Entry 8YND (X-ray diffraction, 2.19 A resolution); this record covers chains A and B.

# Chain A (and B)
Protein: ATP-grasp peptide ligase
Source organism: Streptomyces albogriseolus 1-36
Notes: chain B of this document is another copy of the same molecule, construct and numbering; everything in this record applies to it too
Amino-acid sequence (448 residues; numbered 1 to 448; the number before each row is that of its first residue):
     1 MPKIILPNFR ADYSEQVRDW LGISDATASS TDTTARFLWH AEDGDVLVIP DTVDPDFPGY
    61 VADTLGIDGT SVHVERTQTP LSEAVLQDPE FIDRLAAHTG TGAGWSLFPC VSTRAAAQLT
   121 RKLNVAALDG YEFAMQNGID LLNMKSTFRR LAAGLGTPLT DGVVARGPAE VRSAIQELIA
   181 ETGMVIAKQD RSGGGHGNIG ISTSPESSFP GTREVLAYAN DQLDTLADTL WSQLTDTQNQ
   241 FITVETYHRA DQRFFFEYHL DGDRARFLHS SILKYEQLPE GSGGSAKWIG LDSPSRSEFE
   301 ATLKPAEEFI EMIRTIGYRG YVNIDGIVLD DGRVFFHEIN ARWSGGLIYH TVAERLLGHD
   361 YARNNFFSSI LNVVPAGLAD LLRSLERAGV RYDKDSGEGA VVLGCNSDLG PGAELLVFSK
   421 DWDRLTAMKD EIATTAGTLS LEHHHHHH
Not modelled in the structure: 10-29, 278-283, 441-448 (chain B: 1, 9-26, 277-284, 441-448)

# How chain A and chain B interact
Pairs across the interface (42; chain A residue first):
  Arg114(A) - Val163(B)
  Arg114(A) - Glu170(B)  salt bridge
  Glu132(A) - Ala153(B)
  Phe133(A) - Arg150(B)
  Phe133(A) - Ala153(B)
  Gln136(A) - Arg149(B)  hydrogen bond
  Gln136(A) - Arg150(B)  hydrogen bond (backbone-side chain)
  Gln136(A) - Ala153(B)
  Gln136(A) - Gly162(B)  hydrogen bond (side chain-backbone)
  Gln136(A) - Val164(B)
  Asn137(A) - Arg150(B)  hydrogen bond (backbone-side chain)
  Asn137(A) - Arg166(B)
  Gly138(A) - Arg150(B)
  Asp140(A) - Arg150(B)
  Leu141(A) - Leu141(B)  hydrophobic
  Leu141(A) - Arg150(B)
  Arg149(A) - Gln136(B)  hydrogen bond
  Arg150(A) - Phe133(B)
  Arg150(A) - Gln136(B)  hydrogen bond (side chain-backbone)
  Arg150(A) - Asn137(B)  hydrogen bond (side chain-backbone)
  Arg150(A) - Gly138(B)
  Arg150(A) - Leu141(B)
  Leu151(A) - Ile316(B)  hydrophobic
  Ala153(A) - Glu132(B)
  Ala153(A) - Gln136(B)
  Gly154(A) - Phe133(B)
  Gly154(A) - Ile316(B)
  Gly154(A) - Gly317(B)
  Leu155(A) - Thr315(B)
  Leu155(A) - Ile316(B)
  Gly162(A) - Gln136(B)  hydrogen bond (backbone-side chain)
  Val164(A) - Gln136(B)
  Arg166(A) - Asn137(B)
  Arg191(A) - Phe241(B)
  Thr237(A) - Gln240(B)
  Gln240(A) - Thr237(B)
  Thr315(A) - Leu155(B)
  Ile316(A) - Leu151(B)  hydrophobic
  Ile316(A) - Gly154(B)
  Ile316(A) - Leu155(B)
  Ile316(A) - Met312(B)  hydrophobic
  Gly317(A) - Gly154(B)
Interface residues without a listed pair, chain A (27 interface residues in all): Val163, Glu170, Gln238, Met312
Interface residues without a listed pair, chain B (28 interface residues in all): Glu83, Arg114, Asp140, Thr147

# Summary
27 residues of chain A face 28 of chain B across their interface; the contacts include 8 hydrogen bonds and 1
salt bridge. Among the polar pairs are Arg114(A)-Glu170(B), Gln136(A)-Arg149(B) and Gln136(A)-Arg150(B).
Both chains are ATP-grasp peptide ligase (Streptomyces albogriseolus 1-36). Entry 8YND (ATP-grasp peptide
ligase from Streptomyces) was determined by X-ray diffraction, deposited together with 8YNQ.
